9F1J - chain A; structure by X-ray diffraction, 1.13 A resolution.

# Chain A
Molecule: Bromodomain-containing protein 4
Source organism: Homo sapiens
Notes: fragment: First bromodomain
UniProt: O60885 (BRD4_HUMAN); residues 43-168 here = UniProt positions 43-168
Sequence (126 residues; numbered 43 to 168; the number before each row is that of its first residue):
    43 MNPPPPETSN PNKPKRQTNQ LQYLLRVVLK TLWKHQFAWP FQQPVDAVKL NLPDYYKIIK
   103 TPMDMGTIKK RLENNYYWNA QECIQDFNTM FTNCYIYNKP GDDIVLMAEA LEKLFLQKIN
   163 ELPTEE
Unresolved in the structure: 167-168
Differences from the reference sequence: engineered mutation Met43 (Thr in O60885)
Residues lining bound ligands: A1H84 (N-[2-[2-[2-[2-[2-[2-[2,6-bis(oxidanylidene)piperidin-3-yl]-1,3-bis(oxidanylidene)isoindol-4-yl]oxyethanoylamino]ethoxy]ethoxy]ethoxy]ethyl]-4-[4-[2-[5-(3,5-dimethyl-1,2-oxazol-4-yl)-1-(2-morpholin-4-ylethyl)benzimidazol-2-yl]ethyl]phenoxy]butanamide): Trp81, Pro82, Phe83, Gln85, Val87, Lys91, Leu92, Leu94, Tyr97, Cys136, Tyr139, Asn140, Ile146
Curated features (UniProtKB/Swiss-Prot):
  - site: Asn140 (Acetylated histone binding)
  - cross-link: Lys99 (Glycyl lysine isopeptide (Lys-Gly) (interchain with G-Cter in SUMO2))
  - natural variant: Asp145 (D145G: Found in a patient with a neurodevelopmental syndrome; uncertain significance)
  - mutagenesis: Asn140 (N140A: Abolishes binding to acetylated histones)
From the paper describing this entry:
  - binding site for A1H84: Pro82, Phe83, Val87, Leu92, Leu94, Asn140, Ile146

# In short
Bound to chain A: compound A1H84. UniProt lists one mutagenesis site. The paper reports a binding site for
A1H84 at Pro82, Phe83 and Val87 among others.
Chain A is Bromodomain-containing protein 4 (Homo sapiens); the structure, First bromodomain of BRD4 in
complex with ISOX-DUAL based degrader 14, was determined by X-ray diffraction together with 9F1K, 9F1L, 9F1M
and 9F1N from the same study.
